Entry 3GBM (X-ray diffraction, 2.70 A resolution); this record covers chains H and L of the 4 polymer chains in the assembly.

[Chain H]
Molecule: antibody (Fab)
From: Homo sapiens
Notes: fragment: Fab Heavy Chain; antibody fragment or engineered binder
Amino-acid sequence (226 residues; row label = number of the first residue in the row; note: 14 numbers in that range are skipped by the numbering (no residue carries them; nothing is unmodelled there); a row labelled like 82A-82C holds insertion residues (82A, then the next letters in order)):
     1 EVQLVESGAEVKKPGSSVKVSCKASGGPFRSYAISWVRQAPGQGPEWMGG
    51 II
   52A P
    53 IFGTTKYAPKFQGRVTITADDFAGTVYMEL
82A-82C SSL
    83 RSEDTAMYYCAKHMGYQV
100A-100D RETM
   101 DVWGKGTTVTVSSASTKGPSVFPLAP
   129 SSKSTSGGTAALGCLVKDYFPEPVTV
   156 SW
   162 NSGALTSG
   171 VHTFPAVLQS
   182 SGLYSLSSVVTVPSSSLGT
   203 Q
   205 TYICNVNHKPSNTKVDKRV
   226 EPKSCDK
Disordered / not traced: 129-135, 228-232
Disulfide bonds: Cys22-Cys92, Cys142-Cys208

[Chain L]
Molecule: antibody (Fab)
From: Homo sapiens
Notes: fragment: Fab Lambda Light Chain; antibody fragment or engineered binder
Amino-acid sequence (221 residues; each row starts with the number of its first residue; note: 8 numbers in that range are skipped by the numbering (no residue carries them; nothing is unmodelled there); a row labelled like 27A-27B holds insertion residues (27A, then the next letters in order)):
     1 QSVLTQPPS
    11 VSAAPGQKVTISCSGSS
27A-27B SN
    28 IGNDYVSWYQQLPGTAPKLLIYDNNKRPSGIPDRFSGSKSGTSATLGITG
    78 LQTGDEANYYCATWDR
93A-93B RP
95A-95C TAY
    96 VVFGGGTKLT
105A-105G VLGAAAG
   108 QPKAAPSVTLFPPSSEELQANKATLVCLISDFYPGAVTVAWKADSSPVKA
   158 GVETTTPSKQSNN
   172 KYAASSYLSLTPEQWKSHRSYSCQVTHEG
   203 STVEKTVAPTECS
Disordered / not traced: 1-2, 93A-93B, 105A-105G, 214-215
Disulfide bonds: Cys23-Cys88, Cys134-Cys194

[Chain H / chain L interface]
Pairs across the interface (66):
  Gln39(H) with Gln38(L), hydrogen bond; Tyr87(L), hydrogen bond
  Gly44(H) with Tyr87(L)
  Pro45(H) with Tyr87(L); Phe98(L)
  Trp47(H) with Tyr95C(L), hydrophobic; Val96(L)
  Tyr59(H) with Ala95B(L)
  Pro61(H) with Thr95A(L); Tyr95C(L)
  Tyr91(H) with Gln38(L); Thr42(L); Ala43(L), hydrophobic; Pro44(L)
  Met96(H) with Tyr49(L), hydrophobic
  Arg100A(H) with Val96(L)
  Glu100B(H) with Ser34(L); Tyr36(L), hydrogen bond (backbone-side chain); Ala89(L); Thr90(L); Trp91(L); Val96(L)
  Thr100C(H) with Ser34(L), hydrogen bond; Tyr36(L); Leu46(L); Tyr49(L)
  Met100D(H) with Tyr36(L), hydrogen bond (backbone-side chain); Leu46(L)
  Asp101(H) with Leu46(L)
  Trp103(H) with Ala43(L), hydrophobic; Pro44(L)
  Gly104(H) with Ala43(L)
  Phe122(H) with Ser121(L); Glu123(L); Glu124(L)
  Pro123(H) with Ser121(L); Glu123(L)
  Leu124(H) with Phe118(L), hydrophobic
  Ala125(H) with Phe118(L)
  Ala139(H) with Thr116(L); Phe118(L)
  Leu143(H) with Glu124(L); Thr131(L); Val133(L), hydrophobic; Tyr178(L), hydrophobic
  Lys145(H) with Glu124(L), salt bridge; Thr131(L), hydrogen bond
  His172(H) with Ser137(L); Gln167(L); Ala174(L)
  Phe174(H) with Leu135(L), hydrophobic; Ile136(L); Ala175(L); Ser176(L)
  Pro175(H) with Ser165(L); Ser176(L)
  Ala176(H) with Thr162(L)
  Val177(H) with Glu160(L); Thr162(L)
  Gln179(H) with Glu160(L)
  Ser180(H) with Glu160(L), hydrogen bond
  Leu187(H) with Tyr178(L)
  Ser188(H) with Val133(L); Leu135(L); Tyr178(L), hydrogen bond
  Val190(H) with Leu135(L), hydrophobic
Other interface residues (no listed pair), chain H (41 interface residues in all): Val37, Gln43, Ala60, Val100, Leu140, Gly141, Leu178, Ser186, Lys221
Other interface residues (no listed pair), chain L (39 interface residues in all): Tyr32, Gly100, Pro119, Thr161

[In short]
41 residues of chain H and 39 residues of chain L are in contact; the contacts include 8 hydrogen bonds and 1
salt bridge. Polar contacts include Lys145(H)-Glu124(L), Gln39(H)-Gln38(L) and Gln39(H)-Tyr87(L).
Here chain H is antibody (Fab) and chain L is antibody (Fab), both from Homo sapiens. Entry 3GBM (Crystal
Structure of Fab CR6261 in Complex with a H5N1 influenza virus hemagglutinin) was determined by X-ray
diffraction together with 3GBN from the same study.
